6GX7 - chains A and E of the 4 polymer chains in the assembly; structure by X-ray diffraction, 3.19 A resolution.

[Chain A]
Molecule: Tubulin alpha chain
Source organism: Ovis aries
UniProt: D0VWZ0 (D0VWZ0_SHEEP); numbering as in UniProt (aligned over 1-451)
Sequence (451 residues; row label = number of the first residue in the row):
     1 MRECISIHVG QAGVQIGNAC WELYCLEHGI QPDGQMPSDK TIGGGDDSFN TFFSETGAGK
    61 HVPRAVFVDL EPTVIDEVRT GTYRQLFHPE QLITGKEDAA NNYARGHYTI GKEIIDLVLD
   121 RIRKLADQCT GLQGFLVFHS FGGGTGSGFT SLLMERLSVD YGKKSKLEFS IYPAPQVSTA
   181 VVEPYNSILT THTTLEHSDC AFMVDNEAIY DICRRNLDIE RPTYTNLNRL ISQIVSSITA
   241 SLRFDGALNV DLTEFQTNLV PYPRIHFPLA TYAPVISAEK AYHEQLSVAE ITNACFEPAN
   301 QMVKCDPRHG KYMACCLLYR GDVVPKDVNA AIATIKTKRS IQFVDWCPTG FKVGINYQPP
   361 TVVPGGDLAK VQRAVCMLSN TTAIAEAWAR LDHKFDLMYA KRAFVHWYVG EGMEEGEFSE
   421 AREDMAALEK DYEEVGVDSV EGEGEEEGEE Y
Unresolved in the structure: 1, 39-46, 438-451
Differences from the reference sequence: conflict S232 (Gly in D0VWZ0), S340 (Thr in D0VWZ0)
Metal / ion sites: Mg2+: E71 (together with GTP)
Residues lining bound ligands: GTP (guanosine-5'-triphosphate): G10, Q11, A12, Q15, I16, D69, E71, D98, A99, A100, N101, S140, G142, G143, G144, T145, G146, I171, P173, V177, S178, T179, E183, N206, Y224, L227, N228, I231

[Chain E]
Molecule: iiiA5 ALPHAREP
Source organism: synthetic construct
Sequence (201 residues; numbered 1 to 201; the number before each row is that of its first residue):
     1 MRGSHHHHHH TDPEKVEMYI KNLQDDSGLV RYFAADALGK IGDERAVEPL IKALKDEDPW
    61 VRREAAGALG QIGDERAVEP LIKALKDEDR YVRRIAARAL GKIGDERAVE PLIKALKDED
   121 WQVREDAAKA LGQIGDERAV EPLIKALKDE DTTVRLEAAL ALGKIGGERV RAAMEKLAET
   181 GTGFARKVAV NYLETHKSLI S
Unresolved in the structure: 1-11, 196-201

[How chain A and chain E interact]
Contacting residue pairs (37):
  Q35(A) - Y91(E)  hydrogen bond
  Q35(A) - R94(E)  hydrogen bond
  E55(A) - D36(E)
  E55(A) - K40(E)  hydrogen bond (backbone-side chain)
  T56(A) - D36(E)  hydrogen bond
  T56(A) - R63(E)
  T56(A) - E64(E)  hydrogen bond
  G57(A) - D36(E)  hydrogen bond (backbone-side chain)
  G57(A) - E64(E)
  A58(A) - R63(E)
  A58(A) - E64(E)  hydrogen bond (backbone-side chain)
  A58(A) - Y91(E)  hydrogen bond (backbone-side chain)
  A58(A) - I95(E)
  A58(A) - R98(E)
  G59(A) - Y91(E)
  K60(A) - W60(E)
  K60(A) - R63(E)
  K60(A) - Y91(E)
  V62(A) - Y32(E)
  V62(A) - W60(E)  hydrophobic
  Q85(A) - W60(E)  hydrogen bond
  L86(A) - W60(E)
  F87(A) - W60(E)
  H88(A) - G28(E)
  H88(A) - L29(E)
  H88(A) - Y32(E)
  H88(A) - D58(E)  salt bridge
  H88(A) - W60(E)
  E90(A) - S27(E)  hydrogen bond
  E90(A) - G28(E)  hydrogen bond (side chain-backbone)
  E90(A) - L29(E)  hydrogen bond (side chain-backbone)
  K124(A) - D25(E)  salt bridge
  K124(A) - S27(E)
  K124(A) - V30(E)
  L125(A) - L29(E)  hydrophobic
  Q128(A) - L29(E)  hydrogen bond (side chain-backbone)
  Q128(A) - F33(E)
Also at the interface, not in a pair above, chain A (18 interface residues in all): S54, Q91
Also at the interface, not in a pair above, chain E (18 interface residues in all): Q122

[Overview]
The chain A/chain E interface involves 18 residues from each chain; the contacts include 13 hydrogen bonds and
2 salt bridges. Polar pairs include H88(A)-D58(E), K124(A)-D25(E) and Q35(A)-Y91(E). Ligands of chain A: GTP.
Chain A is Tubulin alpha chain (Ovis aries) and chain E is iiiA5 ALPHAREP (synthetic construct); the
structure, Tubulin-CopN-alphaRep complex, was determined by X-ray diffraction (same publication as 6GVM and
6GVN).
